Entry 5DI9 (X-ray diffraction, 2.28 A resolution); this record covers chains A and C of the 4 polymer chains in the assembly.

Chain A:
Protein: GTP-binding nuclear protein Ran
Organism: Homo sapiens
UniProtKB: P62826 (RAN_HUMAN); residues 1-216 here = UniProt positions 1-216
Amino-acid sequence (237 residues; numbered -20 to 216; the number before each row is that of its first residue; numbers below 1 keep their minus sign (Met-20 is residue -20)):
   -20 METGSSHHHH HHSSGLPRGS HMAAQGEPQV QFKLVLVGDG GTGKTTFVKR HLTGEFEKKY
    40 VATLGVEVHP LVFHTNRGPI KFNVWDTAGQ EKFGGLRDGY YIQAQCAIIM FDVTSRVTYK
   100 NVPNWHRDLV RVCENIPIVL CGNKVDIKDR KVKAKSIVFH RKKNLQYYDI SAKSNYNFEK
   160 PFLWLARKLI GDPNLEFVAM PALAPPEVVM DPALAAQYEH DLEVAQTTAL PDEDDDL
Unresolved in the structure: -20 to 8
Sequence notes: initiating methionine (-20); expression tag (-19 to 0)
Bound ions: Mg2+: Thr24, Thr42 (together with GMP-PNP)
Small-molecule neighbours: GMP-PNP (GNP; phosphoaminophosphonic acid-guanylate ester): Gly17, Asp18, Gly19, Gly20, Thr21, Gly22, Lys23, Thr24, Thr25, Phe35, Glu36, Lys37, Lys38, Tyr39, Val40, Ala41, Thr42, Thr66, Ala67, Gly68, Gln69, Asn122, Lys123, Asp125, Ile126, Ser150, Ala151, Lys152
Curated features (UniProtKB/Swiss-Prot):
  - region: Lys37 to Val45 (Switch-I), Gly68 to Gln84 (Switch-II), Asp211 to Leu216 (Interaction with RANBP1)
  - binding site (GTP): Asp18 to Thr25, Glu36 to Thr42, Gly68, Asn122 to Asp125, Ser150 to Lys152
  - site: Gln69 (Essential for GTP hydrolysis)
  - modified residue: Ala2 (N-acetylalanine), Thr24 (Phosphothreonine), Lys37 (N6-acetyllysine), Lys60 (N6-acetyllysine), Lys71 (N6-acetyllysine), Lys99 (N6-acetyllysine), Lys134 (N6-acetyllysine), Lys159 (N6-acetyllysine)
  - cross-link (Glycyl lysine isopeptide (Lys-Gly)): Lys71 (interchain with G-Cter in SUMO2), Lys152 (interchain with G-Cter in SUMO2)
  - mutagenesis: Gly19 (G19V: Blocks DNA replication; when associated with L-69), Thr24 (T24L: Has low binding affinity for GTP and GDP. Almost completely abolishes interaction with BIRC5; T24N: Has low binding affinity for GTP and GDP. Decreases nuclear import of proteins and RNA ...), Thr25 (T25A: Minor effect on the interaction with the alpha phosphate group of bound GTP), Lys37 (K37Q: Mimics acetylation; enhances the nuclear export of RELA/p65; K37R: Decreased acetylation), Tyr39 (Y39A: Abolishes steric hindrance that traps the essential Q-69 in an unreactive position, and causes slow GTP hydrolysis in wild-type ...), Gln69 (Q69L: Strongly decreased GTPase activity. Probably locked in the GTP-bound form. Loss of interaction with NUTF2. Decreases nuclear location and leads to cytoplasmic location during interphase ...), Glu70 (E70A: Strongly decreases the relase of bound GDP), Arg76 (R76E: Probable loss of interaction with NUTF2. Loss of transport to the nucleus), Lys134 (K134Q: Loss of normal mitotic chromosome segregation and defective mitotic spindle orientation; K134R: Loss of normal mitotic chromosome segregation and formation of sister chromatid bridges), Asp211 to Leu216 (No effect on GTPase activity. Abolishes interaction with RANBP1)

Chain C:
Protein: Exportin-1
Organism: Saccharomyces cerevisiae (strain ATCC 204508 / S288c)
UniProtKB: P30822 (XPO1_YEAST); residue numbers follow UniProt; this construct covers 1-376, 414-1058
Amino-acid sequence (1024 residues; numbered -2 to 1058; 37 numbers in that range are skipped by the numbering (no residue carries them; nothing is unmodelled there); the number before each row is that of its first residue; numbers below 1 keep their minus sign (Gly-2 is residue -2)):
    -2 GGSMEGILDF SNDLDIALLD QVVSTFYQGS GVQQKQAQEI LTKFQDNPDA WQKADQILQF
    58 STNPQSKFIA LSILDKLITR KWKLLPNDHR IGIRNFVVGM IISMCQDDEV FKTQKNLINK
   118 SDLTLVQILK QEWPQNWPEF IPELIGSSSS SVNVCENNMI VLKLLSEEVF DFSAEQMTQA
   178 KALHLKNSMS KEFEQIFKLC FQVLEQGSSS SLIVATLESL LRYLHWIPYR YIYETNILEL
   238 LSTKFMTSPD TRAITLKCLT EVSNLKIPQD NDLIKRQTVL FFQNTLQQIA TSVMPVTADL
   298 KATYANANGN DQSFLQDLAM FLTTYLARNR ALLESDESLR ELLLNAHQYL IQLSKIEERE
   358 LFKTTLDYWH NLVADLFYE
   414 PLKKHIYEEI CSQLRLVIIE NMVRPEEDLV VENDEGEIVR EFVKESDTIQ LYKSEREVLV
   474 YLTHLNVIDT EEIMISKLAR QIDGSEWSWH NINTLSWAIG SISGTMSEDT EKRFVVTVIK
   534 DLLGLCEQKR GKDNKAVVAS DIMYVVGQYP RFLKAHWNFL RTVILKLFEF MHETHEGVQD
   594 MACDTFIKIV QKCKYHFVIQ QPRESEPFIQ TIIRDIQKTT ADLQPQQVHT FYKACGIIIS
   654 EERSVAERNR LLSDLMQLPN MAWDTIVEQS TANPTLLLDS ETVKIIANII KTNVAVCTSM
   714 GADFYPQLGH IYYNMLQLYR AVSSMISAQV AAEGLIATKT PKVRGLRTIK KEILKLVETY
   774 ISKARNLDDV VKVLVEPLLN AVLEDYMNNV PDARDAEVLN CMTTVVEKVG HMIPQGVILI
   834 LQSVFECTLD MINKDFTEYP EHRVEFYKLL KVINEKSFAA FLELPPAAFK LFVDAICWAF
   894 KHNNRDVEVN GLQIALDLVK NIERMGNVPF ANEFHKNYFF IFVSETFFVL TDSDHKSGFS
   954 KQALLLMKLI SLVYDNKISV PLYQEAEVPQ GTSNQVYLSQ YLANMLSNAF PHLTSEQIAS
  1014 FLSALTKQCK DLVVFKGTLR DFLVQIKEVG GDPTDYLFAE DKENA
Unresolved in the structure: -2 to -1, 440-460, 1053-1058
Sequence notes: expression tag (-2 to 0); engineered mutation Asp441 (Val in P30822), Gly537 (Asp in P30822), Cys539 (Thr in P30822), Glu540 (Val in P30822), Gln541 (Lys in P30822), Cys1022 (Tyr in P30822)
Bound ions: Zn2+: Cys197, Ser216
From the paper describing this entry:
  - mutagenesis - V441D/D537G/T539C/V540E/K541Q: increased binding to NES peptides (proposed by the authors, not directly observed)

Interface between chain A and chain C:
Pairs across the interface - 53 pairs, chain A then chain C:
  Val45(A) - Gln35(C)
  Val47(A) - Gln31(C)
  Trp64(A) - Phe23(C)  hydrophobic
  Trp64(A) - Gln31(C)
  Lys71(A) - Asp947(C)  salt bridge
  Gly74(A) - Thr39(C)
  Gly74(A) - Gln42(C)
  Leu75(A) - Phe23(C)  hydrophobic
  Leu75(A) - Thr39(C)
  Leu75(A) - Gln42(C)
  Arg76(A) - Lys73(C)
  Asp77(A) - Phe65(C)
  Asp77(A) - Ser69(C)
  Asp77(A) - Lys117(C)  salt bridge
  Gly78(A) - Tyr24(C)  hydrogen bond (backbone-side chain)
  Gly78(A) - Phe65(C)
  Tyr79(A) - Phe23(C)  hydrophobic
  Tyr79(A) - Gln35(C)  hydrogen bond
  Ile81(A) - Tyr24(C)
  Ile81(A) - Gln62(C)
  Ile81(A) - Phe65(C)  hydrophobic
  Gln82(A) - Gln25(C)  hydrogen bond
  Gln82(A) - Gln62(C)
  Asn103(A) - Glu172(C)  hydrogen bond
  Arg106(A) - Phe169(C)
  Arg106(A) - Gln173(C)
  Arg110(A) - Leu120(C)
  Arg110(A) - Leu161(C)
  Arg110(A) - Glu164(C)  salt bridge
  Arg110(A) - Glu165(C)  salt bridge
  Val111(A) - Asn113(C)
  Glu113(A) - Asn116(C)  hydrogen bond
  Lys134(A) - Gln463(C)
  His139(A) - Glu357(C)  salt bridge
  Arg140(A) - Met317(C)
  Arg140(A) - Lys360(C)
  Arg140(A) - Thr361(C)  hydrogen bond
  Arg140(A) - Asp364(C)  salt bridge
  Lys141(A) - Lys254(C)  hydrogen bond (backbone-side chain)
  Lys141(A) - Glu258(C)  salt bridge
  Asn143(A) - Lys254(C)  hydrogen bond
  Asn143(A) - Ser310(C)
  Asn143(A) - Gln313(C)  hydrogen bond
  Asn143(A) - Asp314(C)  hydrogen bond
  Gln145(A) - Glu355(C)
  Tyr146(A) - Glu357(C)
  Lys167(A) - Ala304(C)
  Lys167(A) - Gln309(C)  hydrogen bond
  Pro172(A) - Ala302(C)
  Pro172(A) - Asn303(C)
  Thr206(A) - Ile749(C)
  Ala208(A) - Lys752(C)
  Glu212(A) - Arg757(C)
Also at the interface, not in a pair above, chain A (39 interface residues in all): Lys12, Leu43, Gly44, Val96, Lys99, Asn100, Pro102, Asp128, Lys130, Asp213
Also at the interface, not in a pair above, chain C (50 interface residues in all): Leu38, Lys160, Thr257, Asn261, Ser467, Arg898, Asp899, Ser950, Arg1033

Summary:
39 residues of chain A face 50 of chain C across their interface, with 11 hydrogen bonds and 7 salt bridges.
Polar contacts include Lys71(A)-Asp947(C), Asp77(A)-Lys117(C) and Arg110(A)-Glu164(C). Chain A binds GMP-PNP.
From the paper: V441D/D537G/T539C/V540E/K541Q of chain C increase binding to NES peptides.
Here chain A is GTP-binding nuclear protein Ran (Homo sapiens) and chain C is Exportin-1 (Saccharomyces
cerevisiae (strain ATCC 204508 / S288c)). Entry 5DI9 (Crystal Structure of hRio2 NES Reverse Mutant Peptide in
complex with CRM1-Ran-RanBP1) was determined by X-ray diffraction, deposited together with 5DH9, 5DHA, 5DHF
and 5DIF.
